Entry 8KD5 (electron microscopy, 2.90 A resolution); this record covers chains P and X of the 16 polymer chains in the assembly.

== Chain P ==
Protein: Histone H4
From: Xenopus laevis
UniProt: P62799 (H4_XENLA); residues 1-102 here correspond to UniProt positions 2-103 (UniProt number = residue number + 1)
Sequence (102 residues; row label = number of the first residue in the row):
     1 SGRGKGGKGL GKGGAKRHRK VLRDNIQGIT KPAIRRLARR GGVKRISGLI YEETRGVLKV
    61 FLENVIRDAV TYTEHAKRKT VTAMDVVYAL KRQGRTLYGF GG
Unresolved in the structure: 1-21, 101-102
Swiss-Prot annotation at these positions:
  - DNA-binding region: Lys16 to Lys20
  - modified residue: Ser1 (N-acetylserine), Arg3 (Asymmetric dimethylarginine), Lys5 (N6-(2-hydroxyisobutyryl)lysine), Lys8 (N6-(2-hydroxyisobutyryl)lysine), Lys12 (N6-(2-hydroxyisobutyryl)lysine), Lys16 (N6-(2-hydroxyisobutyryl)lysine), Lys20 (N6,N6,N6-trimethyllysine), Lys31 (N6-(2-hydroxyisobutyryl)lysine), Lys44 (N6-(2-hydroxyisobutyryl)lysine), Ser47 (Phosphoserine), Tyr51 (Phosphotyrosine), Lys59 (N6-(2-hydroxyisobutyryl)lysine), Lys77 (N6-(2-hydroxyisobutyryl)lysine), Lys79 (N6-(2-hydroxyisobutyryl)lysine), Tyr88 (Phosphotyrosine), Lys91 (N6-(2-hydroxyisobutyryl)lysine)
  - cross-link (Glycyl lysine isopeptide (Lys-Gly)): Lys31 (interchain with G-Cter in UFM1), Lys91 (interchain with G-Cter in ubiquitin)

== Chain X ==
Molecule: 187bp DNA
Sequence (187 nucleotides; each row starts with the number of its first residue; numbers below 1 keep their minus sign (DG-93 is residue -93)):
   -93 GCGGTGGCGG CCGCTCTAGA ACAGGATGTA TATATCTGAC ACGTGCCTGG AGACTAGGGA
   -33 GTAATCCCCT TGGCGGTTAA AACGCGGGGG ACAGCGCGTA CGTGCGTTTA AGCGGTGCTA
    27 GAGCTGTCTA CGACCAATTG AGCGGCCTCG GCACCGGGAT TCTCCAGGGC GGCCGCGTAT
    87 AGGGTCC
Unresolved in the structure: -93 to -84, 76-93

== Chain P / chain X interface ==
Pairs across the interface - 12 pairs, chain P then chain X:
  Arg35(P) - DG8(X)  salt bridge to the phosphate
  Arg45(P) - DC7(X)  sugar contact
  Arg45(P) - DG8(X)  phosphate contact
  Ile46(P) - DC7(X)  sugar contact
  Ile46(P) - DG8(X)  hydrogen bond to the phosphate
  Ser47(P) - DC7(X)  phosphate contact
  Gly48(P) - DC7(X)  hydrogen bond to the phosphate
  Lys77(P) - DA28(X)  phosphate contact
  Arg78(P) - DA28(X)  phosphate contact
  Lys79(P) - DG27(X)  salt bridge to the phosphate
  Lys79(P) - DA28(X)  hydrogen bond to the phosphate
  Thr80(P) - DA28(X)  hydrogen bond to the phosphate
Interface residues without a listed pair, chain P (10 interface residues in all): Arg39
Interface residues without a listed pair, chain X (5 interface residues in all): DG29

== In short ==
Chain P and chain X form an interface of 10 and 5 residues respectively, with 4 hydrogen bonds and 2 salt
bridges. Polar contacts include Ile46(P)-DG8(X), Gly48(P)-DC7(X) and Lys79(P)-DA28(X). From UniProt: a
DNA-binding region on chain P.
Here chain P is Histone H4 (Xenopus laevis) and chain X is 187bp DNA. Entry 8KD5 (Rpd3S in complex with
nucleosome with H3K36MLA modification and 187bp DNA, class2) was determined by electron microscopy, deposited
together with 8KC7, 8KD2, 8KD3, 8KD4, 8KD6 and 8KD7.
